6W2E - chains m and r of the 19 polymer chains in the assembly; structure by electron microscopy, 4.40 A resolution (low resolution: residue-level contacts below are approximate; hydrogen-bond / salt-bridge calls are withheld).

== Chain m (and r) ==
Protein: Triplex capsid protein 2
Source organism: Epstein-Barr virus (strain B95-8)
Notes: chain r of this document is another copy of the same molecule, construct and numbering; everything in this record applies to it too
UniProt: P25214 (TRX2_EBVB9); residues 1-301 here = UniProt positions 1-301
Sequence (301 residues; each row starts with the number of its first residue):
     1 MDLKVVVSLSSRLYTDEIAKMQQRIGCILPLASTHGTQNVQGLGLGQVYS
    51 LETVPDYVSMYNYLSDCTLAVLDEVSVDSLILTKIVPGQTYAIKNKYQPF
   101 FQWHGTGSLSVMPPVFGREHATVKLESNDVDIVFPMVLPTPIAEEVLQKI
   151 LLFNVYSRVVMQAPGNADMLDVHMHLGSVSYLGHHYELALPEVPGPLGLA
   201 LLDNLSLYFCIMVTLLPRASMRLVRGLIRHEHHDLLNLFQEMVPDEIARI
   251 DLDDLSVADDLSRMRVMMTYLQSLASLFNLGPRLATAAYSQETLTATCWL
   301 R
Not modelled in the structure: 300-301

== How chain m and chain r interact ==
Residue-residue contacts (100; chain m residue first):
  Thr-106(m) / Asp-66(r)
  Glu-144(m) / Gln-272(r)
  Glu-145(m) / Arg-265(r)
  Gln-148(m) / Arg-265(r)
  Gln-148(m) / Met-268(r)
  Gln-148(m) / Thr-269(r)
  Lys-149(m) / Arg-265(r)
  Leu-152(m) / Met-264(r)
  Leu-152(m) / Arg-265(r)
  Tyr-156(m) / Arg-222(r)
  Tyr-156(m) / Asp-260(r)
  Tyr-156(m) / Leu-261(r)
  Tyr-156(m) / Met-264(r)
  Arg-158(m) / Gly-226(r)
  Arg-158(m) / Arg-229(r)
  Val-159(m) / Gly-226(r)
  Asp-168(m) / Val-257(r)
  His-175(m) / Leu-261(r)
  Leu-176(m) / Leu-261(r)
  Leu-199(m) / Leu-227(r)
  Leu-202(m) / Leu-227(r)
  Asp-203(m) / Leu-227(r)
  Asp-203(m) / His-233(r)
  Asp-203(m) / Leu-236(r)
  Ser-206(m) / Leu-223(r)
  Ser-206(m) / Val-224(r)
  Ser-206(m) / Leu-227(r)
  Ser-206(m) / Leu-236(r)
  Leu-207(m) / Leu-236(r)
  Leu-207(m) / Phe-239(r)
  Phe-209(m) / Leu-216(r)
  Phe-209(m) / Leu-223(r)
  Phe-209(m) / Leu-271(r)
  Cys-210(m) / Val-224(r)
  Cys-210(m) / Phe-239(r)
  Ile-211(m) / Phe-239(r)
  Val-213(m) / Ser-220(r)
  Val-213(m) / Val-243(r)
  Val-213(m) / Ile-247(r)
  Thr-214(m) / Met-242(r)
  Thr-214(m) / Pro-244(r)
  Leu-216(m) / Val-213(r)
  Leu-216(m) / Leu-216(r)
  Pro-217(m) / Phe-209(r)
  Pro-217(m) / Val-213(r)
  Ala-219(m) / Val-155(r)
  Ala-219(m) / Tyr-156(r)
  Ala-219(m) / Val-159(r)
  Ser-220(m) / Val-155(r)
  Ser-220(m) / Cys-210(r)
  Ser-220(m) / Val-213(r)
  Met-221(m) / Val-213(r)
  Arg-222(m) / Asn-166(r)
  Leu-223(m) / Val-155(r)
  Leu-223(m) / Arg-158(r)
  Leu-223(m) / Val-159(r)
  Leu-223(m) / Cys-210(r)
  Val-224(m) / Cys-210(r)
  Val-224(m) / Thr-214(r)
  Leu-227(m) / Leu-207(r)
  His-230(m) / Gln-162(r)
  Leu-235(m) / Leu-207(r)
  Leu-235(m) / Tyr-208(r)
  Leu-235(m) / Ile-211(r)
  Leu-235(m) / Tyr-270(r)
  Leu-236(m) / Ile-211(r)
  Leu-238(m) / Arg-263(r)
  Leu-238(m) / Val-266(r)
  Phe-239(m) / Leu-215(r)
  Phe-239(m) / Arg-263(r)
  Glu-246(m) / Pro-217(r)
  Glu-246(m) / Arg-218(r)
  Glu-246(m) / Ile-250(r)
  Ile-247(m) / Thr-214(r)
  Arg-249(m) / Glu-246(r)
  Leu-255(m) / Asn-166(r)
  Ser-256(m) / Tyr-156(r)
  Val-257(m) / Tyr-156(r)
  Val-257(m) / His-175(r)
  Asp-260(m) / Leu-152(r)
  Asp-260(m) / Tyr-156(r)
  Leu-261(m) / Leu-152(r)
  Met-264(m) / Gln-148(r)
  Met-264(m) / Leu-152(r)
  Met-264(m) / Phe-209(r)
  Arg-265(m) / Glu-145(r)
  Arg-265(m) / Gln-148(r)
  Met-267(m) / Phe-209(r)
  Met-267(m) / Met-212(r)
  Met-268(m) / Gln-148(r)
  Met-268(m) / Phe-278(r)
  Leu-271(m) / Ala-275(r)
  Leu-271(m) / Phe-278(r)
  Gln-272(m) / Glu-144(r)
  Gln-272(m) / Phe-278(r)
  Ala-275(m) / Ala-275(r)
  Ala-275(m) / Asn-279(r)
  Phe-278(m) / Met-268(r)
  Phe-278(m) / Gln-272(r)
  Trp-299(m) / Pro-87(r)
Interface residues without a listed pair, chain m (59 interface residues in all): Gly-105, Gly-195, Leu-205, Met-212, His-233, Leu-274
Interface residues without a listed pair, chain r (66 interface residues in all): Lys-149, Leu-151, Asn-154, Asp-171, Leu-176, His-232, Leu-235, Met-267, Leu-274, Ser-276

== Summary ==
59 residues of chain m face 66 of chain r across their interface.
Both chains are Triplex capsid protein 2 (Epstein-Barr virus (strain B95-8)). Entry 6W2E (Structures of Capsid
and Capsid-Associated Tegument Complex inside the Epstein-Barr Virus) was determined by electron microscopy
(same publication as 6W19 and 6W2D).
